6YTV - chains F and G of the 10 polymer chains in the assembly; structure by electron microscopy, 4.39 A resolution (low resolution: residue-level contacts below are approximate; hydrogen-bond / salt-bridge calls are withheld).

# Chain F (and G)
Name: Calcium homeostasis modulator protein 6
Organism: Homo sapiens
Notes: chain G of this document is another copy of the same molecule, construct and numbering; everything in this record applies to it too
UniProt: Q5R3K3 (CAHM6_HUMAN); residue numbers follow UniProt; this construct covers 1-315
Chain sequence (315 residues; row label = number of the first residue in the row):
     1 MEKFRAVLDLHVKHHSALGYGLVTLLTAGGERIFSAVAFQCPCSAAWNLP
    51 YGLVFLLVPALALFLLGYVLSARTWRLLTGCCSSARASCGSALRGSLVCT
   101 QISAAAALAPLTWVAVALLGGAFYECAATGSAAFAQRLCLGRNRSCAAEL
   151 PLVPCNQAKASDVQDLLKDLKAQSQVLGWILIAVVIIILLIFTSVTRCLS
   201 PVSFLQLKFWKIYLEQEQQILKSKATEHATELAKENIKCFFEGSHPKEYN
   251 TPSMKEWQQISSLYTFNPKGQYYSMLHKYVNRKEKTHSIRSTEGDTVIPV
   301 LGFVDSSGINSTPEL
Unresolved in the structure: 1-19, 83-93, 283-315
Disulfides: C41-C126, C43-C155, C139-C146

# Interface between chain F and chain G
Pairs across the interface (67):
  Y20(F) with V23(G)
  R32(F) with V116(G); F123(G)
  A36(F) with L119(G); G120(G)
  V37(F) with L119(G)
  A38(F) with Q175(G)
  P42(F) with K168(G); A172(G)
  C43(F) with D165(G); K168(G)
  W47(F) with D169(G); A172(G); Q173(G)
  Y51(F) with A172(G); Q175(G); V176(G)
  V54(F) with V176(G); I180(G)
  F55(F) with Q175(G); W179(G)
  V58(F) with W179(G); A183(G)
  P59(F) with W179(G)
  L65(F) with L190(G)
  L66(F) with I186(G)
  V69(F) with L190(G)
  W75(F) with S194(G); R197(G)
  R76(F) with L205(G)
  L78(F) with S194(G); C198(G)
  T79(F) with R197(G); V202(G); F204(G)
  G80(F) with C198(G)
  C81(F) with C198(G)
  C82(F) with C198(G)
  A225(F) with F209(G)
  T226(F) with I212(G)
  A229(F) with F209(G); Y213(G)
  T230(F) with Q216(G)
  L232(F) with Y213(G)
  A233(F) with Y213(G); E217(G)
  K234(F) with K224(G)
  N236(F) with H277(G)
  I237(F) with I220(G); L221(G); K224(G)
  K238(F) with K224(G)
  F240(F) with E256(G); I260(G)
  F241(F) with L221(G); K224(G); A225(G)
  E242(F) with N250(G)
  P246(F) with V280(G)
  P252(F) with Q271(G)
  W257(F) with L205(G); Q206(G); F209(G)
  Q258(F) with S203(G)
  I260(F) with L205(G)
  S261(F) with S203(G); L205(G)
Interface residues without a listed pair, chain F (53 interface residues in all): G21, L25, Q40, S44, P50, L61, Y68, C155, L221, H228, T251
Interface residues without a listed pair, chain G (50 interface residues in all): L26, F34, W113, A117, I187, T193, L199, S200, P201, L276

# Overview
The interface between chain F and chain G involves 53 residues on one side and 50 on the other.
Chain F and chain G are both Calcium homeostasis modulator protein 6 (Homo sapiens); the structure, Cryo-EM
structure of decameric human CALHM6 in the presence of Ca2+, was determined by electron microscopy, deposited
together with 6YTK, 6YTL, 6YTO, 6YTQ and 6YTX.
